Entry 8FNJ (electron microscopy, 2.40 A resolution); this record covers chains A and E of the 12 polymer chains in the assembly.

# Chain A
Molecule: Lamina-associated polypeptide 2, isoforms beta/gamma, Integrase
Source organism: Homo sapiens
Notes: EC 2.7.7.-, 3.1.-.-
Reference sequence: chimeric construct of P42167, P12497: residues -55 to -3 from P42167 (LAP2B_HUMAN) positions 48-100 (UniProt number = residue number + 103); residues 1-288 from P12497 positions 1148-1435 (UniProt number = residue number + 1147)
Amino-acid sequence (364 residues; row label = number of the first residue in the row; numbers below 1 keep their minus sign (Gly-75 is residue -75)):
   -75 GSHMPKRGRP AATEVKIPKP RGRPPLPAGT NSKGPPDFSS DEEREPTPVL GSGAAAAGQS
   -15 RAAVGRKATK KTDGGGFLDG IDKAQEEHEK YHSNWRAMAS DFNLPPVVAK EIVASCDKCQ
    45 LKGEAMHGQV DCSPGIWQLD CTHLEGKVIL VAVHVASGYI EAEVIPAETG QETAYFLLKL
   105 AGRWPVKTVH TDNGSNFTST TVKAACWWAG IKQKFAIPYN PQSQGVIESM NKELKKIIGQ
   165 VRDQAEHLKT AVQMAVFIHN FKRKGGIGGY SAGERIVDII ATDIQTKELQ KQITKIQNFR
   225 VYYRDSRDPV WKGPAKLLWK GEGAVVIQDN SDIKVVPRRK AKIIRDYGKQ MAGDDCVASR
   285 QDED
Not modelled in the structure: -75 to 0, 229-235, 269-288
Differences from the reference sequence: expression tag (-75 to -56); conflict Gly-54 (Asn49 in P42167), Gln-17 (Arg86 in P42167); linker (-2 to 0); engineered mutation Lys138 (Glu1285 in P12497), Ala140 (Gly1287 in P12497)
Metal / ion sites: Zn2+: His12, His16, Cys40, Cys43; Mg2+ site 1: Asp64, Asp116 (together with Dolutegravir); Mg2+ site 2: Asp64, Glu152 (together with Dolutegravir)
Small-molecule neighbours: Dolutegravir (DLU; (4R,12aS)-N-(2,4-difluorobenzyl)-7-hydroxy-4-methyl-6,8-dioxo-3,4,6,8,12,12a-hexahydro-2H-pyrido[1',2':4,5]pyrazino[2,1-b][1,3]oxazine-9-carboxamide): Asp64, Cys65, Asp116, Asn117, Gly118, Tyr143, Pro145, Gln146, Glu152
UniProt features mapped onto this chain:
  - modified residue: Thr-46 (Phosphothreonine), Ser-44 (Phosphoserine), Ser-37 (Phosphoserine), Ser-36 (Phosphoserine), Thr-29 (Phosphothreonine), Ser-24 (Phosphoserine), Arg-15 (Omega-N-methylarginine)
  - zinc finger: Asp3 to Gln44 (Integrase-type)
  - DNA-binding region: Phe223 to Asp270 (Integrase-type)
  - binding site (Zn(2+)): His12, His16, Cys40, Cys43
  - binding site (Mg(2+)): Asp64, Asp116, Glu152
From the paper describing this entry:
  - conformationally variable residues (side-chain flip): Gln148
  - catalytic residues: Glu152 (citing earlier work)
  - mutagenesis - G140A (3- to 5-fold), Q148H (5- to 10-fold), Q148K (5- to 10-fold), Q148R (5- to 10-fold): decreased catalytic activity
  - mutagenesis - E138K/G140A/Q148K (1.0 kcal/mol): decreased binding to Dolutegravir (from molecular simulation)
  - mutagenesis - E138K: unchanged catalytic activity
  - mutagenesis - E138K/G140A/Q148K (1.0 kcal/mol): decreased binding to DTG (from molecular simulation)

# Chain E
Molecule: 27-nt DNA strand
Sequence (27 nucleotides; each row starts with the number of its first residue):
    15 ACTGCTAGAG ATTTTCCCGC CCACGCT
Not modelled in the structure: 34-41

# Interface between chain A and chain E
Residue-residue contacts (27; chain A residue first):
  His51(A) - DG18(E)  phosphate contact
  Gly52(A) - DT17(E)  hydrogen bond to the phosphate
  Gly52(A) - DG18(E)  hydrogen bond to the phosphate
  Gln53(A) - DT17(E)  hydrogen bond to the base
  Gln53(A) - DC19(E)  phosphate contact
  Val54(A) - DG18(E)  phosphate contact
  Val54(A) - DC19(E)  hydrogen bond to the phosphate
  His114(A) - DT17(E)  salt bridge to the phosphate
  Lys138(A) - DC16(E)  salt bridge to the phosphate
  Ala140(A) - DT17(E)  phosphate contact
  Ile141(A) - DC16(E)  phosphate contact
  Ile141(A) - DT17(E)  hydrogen bond to the phosphate
  Asn144(A) - DG18(E)  hydrogen bond to the phosphate
  Gln146(A) - DG18(E)  sugar contact
  Ser147(A) - DT17(E)  hydrogen bond to the phosphate
  Gly149(A) - DG18(E)  hydrogen bond to the base
  Gly149(A) - DC19(E)  sugar contact
  Val150(A) - DC19(E)  phosphate contact
  Val150(A) - DT20(E)  phosphate contact
  Glu152(A) - DG18(E)  base contact
  Ser153(A) - DG18(E)  base contact
  Ser153(A) - DC19(E)  hydrogen bond to the base
  Ser153(A) - DT20(E)  hydrogen bond to the sugar
  Met154(A) - DT20(E)  sugar contact
  Met154(A) - DA21(E)  phosphate contact
  Glu157(A) - DA21(E)  sugar contact
  His183(A) - DA21(E)  phosphate contact
Interface residues without a listed pair, chain A (22 interface residues in all): Asp55, Val79, Lys160, Arg187
Interface residues without a listed pair, chain E (7 interface residues in all): DG22

# Overview
The interface between chain A and chain E involves 22 residues on one side and 7 on the other, with 10
hydrogen bonds and 2 salt bridges. Among the polar pairs are Gln53(A)-DT17(E), Gly149(A)-DG18(E) and
Ser153(A)-DC19(E). The paper reports the catalytic residue Glu152(A); G140A, Q148H and Q148K of chain A, among
others, reduce catalytic activity; 6 substitutions were tested in all.
Here chain A is Lamina-associated polypeptide 2, isoforms beta/gamma, Integrase (Homo sapiens) and chain E is
a 27-nt DNA strand. Entry 8FNJ (Structure of E138K/G140A HIV-1 intasome with Dolutegravir bound) was
determined by electron microscopy (same publication as 8FND, 8FNG, 8FNH, 8FNL, 8FNM, 8FNO, 8FNP and 8FNQ).
